Entry 7LHG (electron microscopy, 3.80 A resolution); this record covers chains D and G of the 4 polymer chains in the assembly.

# Chain D
Protein: Chaperone protein PapD
From: Escherichia coli
UniProt: P15319 (PAPD_ECOLX); residues -20 to 218 here correspond to UniProt positions 1-239 (UniProt number = residue number + 21)
Chain sequence (239 residues; row label = number of the first residue in the row; numbers below 1 keep their minus sign (Met-20 is residue -20)):
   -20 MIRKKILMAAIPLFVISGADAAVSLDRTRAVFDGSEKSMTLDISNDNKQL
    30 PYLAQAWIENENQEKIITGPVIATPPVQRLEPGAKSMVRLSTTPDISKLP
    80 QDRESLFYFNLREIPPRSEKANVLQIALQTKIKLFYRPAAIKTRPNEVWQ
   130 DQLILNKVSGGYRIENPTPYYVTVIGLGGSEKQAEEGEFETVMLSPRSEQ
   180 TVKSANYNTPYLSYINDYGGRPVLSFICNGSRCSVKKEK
Disordered / not traced: -20 to 0, 216-218

# Chain G
Protein: P fimbria tip G-adhesin PapG-II
From: Escherichia coli
UniProt: A0A798R8B8 (A0A798R8B8_ECOLX); numbering as in UniProt (aligned over 1-336)
Chain sequence (336 residues; each row starts with the number of its first residue):
     1 MKKWFPALLFSLCVSGESSAWNNIVFYSLGDVNSYQGGNVVITQRPQFIT
    51 SWRPGIATVTWNQCNGPGFADGFWAYYREYIAWVVFPKKVMTQNGYPLFI
   101 EVHNKGSWSEENTGDNDSYFFLKGYKWDERAFDAGNLCQKPGETTRLTEK
   151 FDDIIFKVALPADLPLGDYSVKIPYTSGMQRHFASYLGARFKIPYNVAKT
   201 LPRENEMLFLFKNIGGCRPSAQSLEIKHGDLSINSANNHYAAQTLSVSCD
   251 VPANIRFMLLRNTTPTYSHGKKFSVGLGHGWDSIVSVNGVDTGETTMRWY
   301 KAGTQNLTIGSRLYGESSKIQPGVLSGSATLLMILP
Disordered / not traced: 1-20

# Chain D / chain G interface
Residue-residue contacts (10):
  Asp5(D) with Asp230(G)
  Arg6(D) with Asp230(G), salt bridge
  Asp21(D) with Asp230(G)
  Pro124(D) with Val324(G)
  Asn125(D) with His279(G); Val324(G)
  Tyr197(D) with Pro322(G); Gly323(G), hydrogen bond (side chain-backbone); Val324(G), hydrophobic
  Gly199(D) with Pro322(G)
Other interface residues (no listed pair), chain D (8 interface residues in all): Thr19

# In short
Chain D and chain G form an interface of 8 and 5 residues respectively; the contacts include 1 hydrogen bond
and 1 salt bridge. Among the polar pairs are Arg6(D)-Asp230(G) and Tyr197(D)-Gly323(G).
Chain D is Chaperone protein PapD and chain G is P fimbria tip G-adhesin PapG-II, both from Escherichia coli;
the structure, Cryo-EM structure of E. coli P pilus tip assembly intermediate PapC-PapD-PapK-PapG in the first
conformation, was determined by electron microscopy (same publication as 7LHH and 7LHI).
